7RAL - chains H and L of the 3 polymer chains in the assembly; structure by electron microscopy, 3.70 A resolution.

== Chain H ==
Molecule: S2X259 Fab heavy chain
From: Homo sapiens
Notes: antibody fragment or engineered binder
Sequence (126 residues; numbered 1 to 126; the number before each row is that of its first residue):
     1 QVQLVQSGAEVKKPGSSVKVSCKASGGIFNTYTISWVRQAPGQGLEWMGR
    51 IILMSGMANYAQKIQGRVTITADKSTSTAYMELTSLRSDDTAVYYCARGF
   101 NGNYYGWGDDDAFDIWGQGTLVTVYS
Not modelled in the structure: 1, 86-89, 125-126
Disulfides: Cys22-Cys96

== Chain L ==
Molecule: S2X259 Fab light chain
From: Homo sapiens
Notes: antibody fragment or engineered binder
Sequence (113 residues; each row starts with the number of its first residue):
     1 QTVLTQPPSVSGAPGQRVTISCTGSNSNIGAGYDVHWYQQLPGTAPKLLI
    51 CGNSNRPSGVPDRFSGSKSGTSASLAITGLQAEDEADYYCQSYDSSLSGP
   101 NWVFGGGTKLTVL
Not modelled in the structure: 1-2, 12-17, 60-62, 111-113
Disulfides: Cys22-Cys90

== Interface between chain H and chain L ==
Pairs across the interface (35):
  Val37(H) - Phe104(L)  hydrophobic
  Gln39(H) - Gln40(L)  hydrogen bond
  Gln39(H) - Tyr89(L)
  Gln43(H) - Tyr89(L)
  Gly44(H) - Tyr89(L)
  Leu45(H) - Gln40(L)
  Leu45(H) - Pro46(L)  hydrophobic
  Leu45(H) - Tyr89(L)  hydrophobic
  Leu45(H) - Phe104(L)
  Trp47(H) - Pro100(L)
  Trp47(H) - Asn101(L)
  Trp47(H) - Trp102(L)
  Trp47(H) - Phe104(L)
  Arg50(H) - Trp102(L)
  Tyr95(H) - Gln40(L)
  Tyr95(H) - Thr44(L)
  Tyr95(H) - Ala45(L)  hydrophobic
  Gly108(H) - Trp102(L)
  Asp109(H) - Tyr33(L)
  Asp109(H) - Tyr93(L)
  Asp109(H) - Trp102(L)  hydrogen bond (backbone-side chain)
  Asp110(H) - Tyr33(L)
  Asp110(H) - Asp34(L)  hydrogen bond (side chain-backbone)
  Asp110(H) - His36(L)  hydrogen bond (backbone-side chain)
  Asp111(H) - His36(L)  hydrogen bond (backbone-side chain)
  Ala112(H) - His36(L)
  Ala112(H) - Tyr38(L)
  Ala112(H) - Leu48(L)  hydrophobic
  Phe113(H) - Tyr38(L)  hydrogen bond (backbone-side chain)
  Phe113(H) - Leu48(L)
  Phe113(H) - Gln91(L)
  Trp116(H) - Tyr38(L)
  Trp116(H) - Ala45(L)  hydrophobic
  Trp116(H) - Pro46(L)
  Gly117(H) - Ala45(L)
Also at the interface, not in a pair above, chain H (20 interface residues in all): Glu46, Asn59, Gln62, Asp114
Also at the interface, not in a pair above, chain L (18 interface residues in all): Leu97, Gly106

== Overview ==
20 residues of chain H and 18 residues of chain L are in contact; the contacts include 6 hydrogen bonds. Polar
pairs include Gln39(H)-Gln40(L), Asp109(H)-Trp102(L) and Asp110(H)-Asp34(L).
Here chain H is S2X259 Fab heavy chain and chain L is S2X259 Fab light chain, both from Homo sapiens. Entry
7RAL (SARS-CoV-2 S bound to S2X259 Fab (local refinement of the RBD/S2X259 variable domains)) was determined
by electron microscopy (same publication as 7RA8).
